PDB entry 6TH7 | X-ray diffraction, 2.20 A resolution | chains A and C

# Chain A
Name: Chymotrypsin-like elastase family member 1
From: Sus scrofa
Notes: EC 3.4.21.36
Reference sequence: P00772 (CELA1_PIG); numbering as in UniProt (aligned over 27-266)
Chain sequence (240 residues; numbered 27 to 266; the number before each row is that of its first residue):
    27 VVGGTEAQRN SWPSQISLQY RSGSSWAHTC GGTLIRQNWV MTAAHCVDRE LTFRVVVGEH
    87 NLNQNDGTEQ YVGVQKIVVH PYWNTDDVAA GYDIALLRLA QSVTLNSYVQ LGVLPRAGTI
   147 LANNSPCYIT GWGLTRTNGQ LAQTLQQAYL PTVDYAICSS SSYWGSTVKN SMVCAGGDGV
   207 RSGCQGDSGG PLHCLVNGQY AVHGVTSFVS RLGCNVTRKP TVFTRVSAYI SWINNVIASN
Cystine bridges: C56-C72, C153-C220, C184-C200, C210-C240
Metal / ion sites: Ca2+: E85, N87, Q90, D92, E95

# Chain C
Name: Tutuilamide
Chain sequence (9 residues; numbered 302 to 310; the number before each row is that of its first residue):
   302 VXFXAAIXX
Modified residues: N9K ((2S)-3-(4-hydroxyphenyl)-2-(methylamino)propanoic acid) at position 303, AA4 (2-amino-5-hydroxypentanoic acid) at position 305, 5XU ((2S)-2-azanylpropanal) at position 309, O4Q ((E)-4-chloranyl-3-methyl-but-3-enal) at position 310; A306, A307 (alpha-aminobutyric acid; ABA)
Covalent attachments: covalent link V302-A307

# Chain A / chain C interface
Contacting residue pairs - 32 pairs, chain A then chain C:
  T55(A) - F304(C)
  T55(A) - AA4_305(C)
  C56(A) - AA4_305(C)
  H71(A) - V302(C)
  H71(A) - AA4_305(C)
  H71(A) - A306(C)
  H71(A) - A307(C)
  V114(A) - A307(C)
  W190(A) - 5XU_309(C)
  W190(A) - O4Q_310(C)
  T193(A) - 5XU_309(C)
  Q211(A) - F304(C)
  Q211(A) - AA4_305(C)
  Q211(A) - A306(C)
  G212(A) - F304(C)
  G212(A) - A306(C)  hydrogen bond (backbone-backbone)
  S214(A) - AA4_305(C)  hydrogen bond (side chain-backbone)
  S214(A) - A306(C)  hydrogen bond (side chain-backbone)
  S233(A) - A306(C)  hydrogen bond (backbone-backbone)
  S233(A) - A307(C)
  F234(A) - A306(C)
  F234(A) - I308(C)
  F234(A) - 5XU_309(C)
  V235(A) - A306(C)
  V235(A) - I308(C)  hydrogen bond (backbone-backbone)
  V235(A) - 5XU_309(C)
  V235(A) - O4Q_310(C)
  S236(A) - I308(C)
  S236(A) - O4Q_310(C)
  R237(A) - I308(C)
  R237(A) - 5XU_309(C)
  R237(A) - O4Q_310(C)
Also at the interface, not in a pair above, chain A (19 interface residues in all): D119, L167, C210, D213, K245

# In short
The interface between chain A and chain C involves 19 residues on one side and 8 on the other; the contacts
include 5 hydrogen bonds. Polar pairs include S214(A)-AA4_305(C), S214(A)-A306(C) and G212(A)-A306(C). E85(A),
N87(A), Q90(A), D92(A) and E95(A) form the Ca2+ site.
Chain A is Chymotrypsin-like elastase family member 1 (Sus scrofa) and chain C is Tutuilamide; the structure,
Structure of porcine pancreatic elastase in complex with tutuilamide, was determined by X-ray diffraction.
